Entry 1WN3 (X-ray diffraction, 2.10 A resolution); this record covers chains A and C of the 4 polymer chains in the assembly.

== Chain A (and C) ==
Protein: phenylacetic acid degradation protein PaaI
Source organism: Thermus thermophilus HB8
Notes: chain C of this document is another copy of the same molecule, construct and numbering; everything in this record applies to it too
Reference sequence: Q5SJP3 (Q5SJP3_THET8); residues 1-136 here = UniProt positions 1-136
Amino-acid sequence (136 residues; row label = number of the first residue in the row):
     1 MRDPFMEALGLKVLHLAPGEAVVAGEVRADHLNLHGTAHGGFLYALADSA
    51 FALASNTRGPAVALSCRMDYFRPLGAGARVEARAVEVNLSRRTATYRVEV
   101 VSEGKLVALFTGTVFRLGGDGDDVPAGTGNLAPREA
Not modelled in the structure: 1, 118-136 (chain C: 1-2, 118-136)
Residues lining bound ligands: hexanoyl-coenzyme A (HXC): D48, A52, N56, A61, V62, A63, L64, F115, L117

== Interface between chain A and chain C ==
Pairs across the interface (71):
  R2(A) with L34(C)
  D3(A) with L32(C); N33(C); L34(C), hydrogen bond (side chain-backbone); H39(C), salt bridge
  P4(A) with A29(C); D30(C); L32(C); N33(C)
  F5(A) with L9(C), hydrophobic; D30(C), hydrogen bond (backbone-backbone); H31(C); L32(C), hydrogen bond (backbone-backbone); H39(C); G41(C); F42(C)
  A8(A) with D30(C)
  L9(A) with F5(C), hydrophobic
  A29(A) with P4(C)
  D30(A) with P4(C); F5(C), hydrogen bond (backbone-backbone); A8(C)
  H31(A) with F5(C)
  L32(A) with D3(C); P4(C); F5(C), hydrogen bond (backbone-backbone)
  N33(A) with D3(C); P4(C)
  L34(A) with D3(C)
  H39(A) with D3(C); F5(C); A45(C); D48(C), salt bridge; S49(C), hydrogen bond
  G40(A) with Y44(C); D48(C)
  G41(A) with F5(C); D48(C), hydrogen bond (backbone-side chain)
  F42(A) with F5(C)
  Y44(A) with G40(C); G41(C); Y44(C), hydrophobic; Y70(C), hydrogen bond
  D48(A) with H39(C), salt bridge; G40(C); G41(C), hydrogen bond (side chain-backbone)
  S49(A) with H39(C), hydrogen bond
  L53(A) with L34(C), hydrophobic
  N56(A) with H35(C), hydrogen bond
  A61(A) with H35(C)
  A63(A) with Y70(C)
  L64(A) with M68(C); D69(C); Y70(C), hydrogen bond (backbone-backbone)
  S65(A) with R67(C), hydrogen bond; M68(C); D69(C), hydrogen bond
  C66(A) with C66(C); R67(C); M68(C), hydrogen bond (backbone-backbone)
  R67(A) with S65(C), hydrogen bond; C66(C)
  M68(A) with Y44(C); L64(C); S65(C); C66(C), hydrogen bond (backbone-backbone)
  D69(A) with L64(C); S65(C), hydrogen bond
  Y70(A) with Y44(C), hydrogen bond; A63(C); L64(C), hydrogen bond (backbone-backbone)
Interface residues without a listed pair, chain A (33 interface residues in all): M6, H35, A45
Interface residues without a listed pair, chain C (29 interface residues in all): N56

== Overview ==
33 residues of chain A face 29 of chain C across their interface, with 20 hydrogen bonds and 3 salt bridges.
Polar contacts include D3(A)-H39(C), H39(A)-D48(C) and D3(A)-L34(C). Bound to chain A: hexanoyl-coenzyme A.
Both chains are phenylacetic acid degradation protein PaaI (Thermus thermophilus HB8). Entry 1WN3 (Crystal
structure of TT0310 protein from Thermus thermophilus HB8) was determined by X-ray diffraction, deposited
together with 1WLU, 1WLV, 1WM6 and 1J1Y.
